6J21 - chain A; structure by X-ray diffraction, 3.20 A resolution.

== Chain A ==
Protein: Substance-P receptor, Endolysin
Organism: Homo sapiens
Notes: EC 3.2.1.17
UniProtKB: chimeric construct of P25103, D9IEF7: residues 2-226 from P25103 (NK1R_HUMAN) positions 2-226 (same numbers); residues 1001-1010 from D9IEF7 positions 2-11 (UniProt number = residue number - 999); residues 1017-1117 from D9IEF7 positions 61-161 (UniProt number = residue number - 956); residues 237-335 from P25103 (NK1R_HUMAN) positions 237-335 (same numbers)
Chain sequence (441 residues; row label = number of the first residue in the row):
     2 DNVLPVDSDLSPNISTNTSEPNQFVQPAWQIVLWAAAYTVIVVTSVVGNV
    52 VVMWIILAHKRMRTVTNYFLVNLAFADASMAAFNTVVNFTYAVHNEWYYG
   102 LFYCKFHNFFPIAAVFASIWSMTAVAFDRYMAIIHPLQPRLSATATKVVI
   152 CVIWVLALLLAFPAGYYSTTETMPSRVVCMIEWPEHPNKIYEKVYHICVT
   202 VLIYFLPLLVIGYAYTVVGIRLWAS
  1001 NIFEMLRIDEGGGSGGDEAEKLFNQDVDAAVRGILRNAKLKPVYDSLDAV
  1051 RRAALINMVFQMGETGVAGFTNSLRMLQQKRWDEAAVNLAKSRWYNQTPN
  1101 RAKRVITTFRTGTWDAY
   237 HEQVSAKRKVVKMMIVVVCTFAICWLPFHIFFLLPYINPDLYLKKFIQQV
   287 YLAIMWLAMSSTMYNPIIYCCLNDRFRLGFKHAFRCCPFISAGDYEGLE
Not modelled in the structure: 2-24, 1011-1016, 322-335
Disulfides: Cys105-Cys180
Differences from the reference sequence: engineered mutation Asp78 (Glu in P25103), Trp121 (Tyr in P25103), Ala165 (Gln in P25103), Arg222 (Thr in P25103), Ala1053 (Cys97 in D9IEF7); linker (1011-1016)
Small-molecule neighbours: GBQ (5-[[(2R,3S)-2-[(1R)-1-[3,5-bis(trifluoromethyl)phenyl]ethoxy]-3-(4-fluorophenyl)morpholin-4-yl]methyl]-1,2-dihydro-1,2,4-triazol-3-one): Asn85, Asn89, His108, Asn109, Pro112, Ile113, Val116, Ala165, Ile182, Trp184, Glu193, Tyr196, His197, Val200, Thr201, Trp261, Phe264, His265, Phe268, Tyr287, Met291, Met295
UniProt features mapped onto this chain:
  - binding site (CP-96345): His197
  - glycosylation (N-linked (GlcNAc...) asparagine): Asn14, Asn18
  - lipidation: Cys322 (S-palmitoyl cysteine)
Reported in the primary citation:
  - contacts within the chain: Asp78-Asn301 (hydrogen bond)
  - mutagenesis - N301E, N301Q: decreased signaling in response to SP
  - specificity-determining residues: Glu193, Ile204 (by similarity / conservation)

== Summary ==
Bound to chain A: compound GBQ. From UniProt: CP-96345-binding residue His197. The paper reports that N301E
and N301Q reduce signaling in response to SP; specificity determinants Glu193 and Ile204.
Chain A is Substance-P receptor, Endolysin (Homo sapiens); the structure, Crystal structure of the human NK1
substance P receptor, was determined by X-ray diffraction together with 6J20 from the same study.
